Entry 2C1S (X-ray diffraction, 1.75 A resolution); this record covers chains A and B.

# Chain A (and B)
Name: Biotin binding protein A
Source organism: Gallus gallus
Notes: chain B of this document is another copy of the same molecule, construct and numbering; everything in this record applies to it too
Amino-acid sequence (126 residues; row label = number of the first residue in the row; note: 1 number in that range is skipped by the numbering (no residue carries it; nothing is unmodelled there); numbers below 1 keep their minus sign (Gly-1 is residue -1)):
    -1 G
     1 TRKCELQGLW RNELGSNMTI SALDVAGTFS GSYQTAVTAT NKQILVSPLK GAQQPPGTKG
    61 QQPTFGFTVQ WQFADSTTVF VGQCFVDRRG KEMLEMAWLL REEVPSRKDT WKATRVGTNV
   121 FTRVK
Not modelled in the structure: -1, 1, 125
Disulfide bonds: Cys4-Cys84
Ligand contacts: biotin-D-sulfoxide (BSO): Asn12, Leu14, Ser16, Tyr33, Thr35, Val37, Thr38, Ala39, Thr40, Trp71, Phe73, Ala74, Ser76, Thr78, Phe80, Trp98, Leu100, Asn119
Reported in the primary citation:
  - binding site for biotin-D-sulfoxide: Thr78
  - conformationally variable residues (side-chain flip): Glu102
  - contacts within the chain: Glu102-Arg115 (salt bridge)
  - self-association interface (contacts with another copy of this molecule); pairs are residue here / residue on that copy: Gln61-Glu103 (hydrogen bond), Glu95-Arg107 (hydrogen bond), Arg115, Val116, Thr118

# Chain A / chain B interface
Pairs across the interface (1; chain A residue first):
  Thr118(A) - Thr118(B)  hydrogen bond
Other interface residues (no listed pair), chain A (2 interface residues in all): Val116
Other interface residues (no listed pair), chain B (2 interface residues in all): Val116

# Overview
The chain A/chain B interface involves 2 residues from each chain, with 1 hydrogen bond. Its one
hydrogen-bonded contact is Thr118(A)-Thr118(B). Bound to chain A: biotin-D-sulfoxide. The paper reports a
binding site for biotin-D-sulfoxide at Thr78(A); conformational variability at Glu102(A).
Chain A and chain B are both Biotin binding protein A (Gallus gallus); the structure, X-ray structure of
biotin binding protein from chicken, was determined by X-ray diffraction, deposited together with 2C1Q.
